3WHX - chains A and B; structure by X-ray diffraction, 1.70 A resolution.

Chain A:
Protein: mAb Fab H fragment
Source organism: Mus musculus
Notes: antibody fragment or engineered binder
Amino-acid sequence (218 residues; each row starts with the number of its first residue):
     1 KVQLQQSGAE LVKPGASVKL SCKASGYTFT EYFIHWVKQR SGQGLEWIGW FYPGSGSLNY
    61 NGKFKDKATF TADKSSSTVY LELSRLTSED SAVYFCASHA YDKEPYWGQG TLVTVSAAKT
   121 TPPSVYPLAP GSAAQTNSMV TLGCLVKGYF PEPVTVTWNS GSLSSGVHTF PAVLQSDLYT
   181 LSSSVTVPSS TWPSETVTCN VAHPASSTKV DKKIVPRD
Not modelled in the structure: 132-137, 218
Disulfide bonds: Cys22-Cys96, Cys144-Cys199
Small-molecule neighbours: Prostaglandin E1 (XPG; 7-[(1R,3R)-3-hydroxy-2-[(1E,3S)-3-hydroxyoct-1-en-1-yl]-5-oxocyclopentyl]heptanoic acid): Phe33, His35, Val37, Trp47, Trp50, Ala97, His99, Ala100, Tyr101, Asp102, Lys103, Pro105, Trp107

Chain B:
Protein: mAb Fab L fragment
Source organism: Mus musculus
Notes: antibody fragment or engineered binder
Amino-acid sequence (217 residues; numbered 1 to 217; the number before each row is that of its first residue):
     1 DVLMTQTPLS LPVSLGDQAS ISCRSSQSIV HSNGNTYLEW YLQKPGQSPK LLIYKVSNRF
    61 SGVPDRFSGS GSGTDFTLKI NRVEAEDLGI YYCLQGSHVP LTFGAGTTLE LKRADAAPTV
   121 SIFPPSSEQL TSGGASVVCF LNNFYPKDIN VKWKIDGSER QNGVLNSWTD QDSKDSTYSM
   181 SSTLTLTKDE YERHNSYTCE ATHKTSTSPI VKSFNRN
Not modelled in the structure: 217
Disulfide bonds: Cys23-Cys93, Cys139-Cys199
Small-molecule neighbours: Prostaglandin E1 (XPG; 7-[(1R,3R)-3-hydroxy-2-[(1E,3S)-3-hydroxyoct-1-en-1-yl]-5-oxocyclopentyl]heptanoic acid): His31, Tyr37, Glu39, Tyr41, Leu94, Gly96, Leu101, Phe103

Chain A / chain B interface:
Pairs across the interface (64):
  His35(A) - Leu101(B)
  Gln39(A) - Gln43(B)  hydrogen bond
  Gln39(A) - Tyr92(B)
  Gln43(A) - Tyr92(B)
  Gly44(A) - Tyr92(B)
  Leu45(A) - Pro49(B)  hydrophobic
  Leu45(A) - Tyr92(B)  hydrophobic
  Leu45(A) - Phe103(B)
  Trp47(A) - Pro100(B)  hydrophobic
  Trp47(A) - Leu101(B)
  Trp50(A) - Val99(B)
  Asn59(A) - Val99(B)
  Phe95(A) - Gln43(B)
  Phe95(A) - Ser48(B)
  Phe95(A) - Pro49(B)
  Tyr101(A) - Asn33(B)  hydrogen bond
  Asp102(A) - Asn35(B)  hydrogen bond
  Asp102(A) - Tyr37(B)  hydrogen bond
  Asp102(A) - Lys55(B)  salt bridge
  Glu104(A) - Tyr54(B)
  Glu104(A) - Phe60(B)
  Pro105(A) - Glu39(B)
  Pro105(A) - Tyr41(B)
  Pro105(A) - Leu51(B)
  Tyr106(A) - Phe60(B)  hydrophobic
  Trp107(A) - Tyr41(B)  hydrogen bond
  Trp107(A) - Pro49(B)  hydrophobic
  Gly108(A) - Ser48(B)
  Tyr126(A) - Ser126(B)
  Tyr126(A) - Glu128(B)
  Tyr126(A) - Gln129(B)
  Tyr126(A) - Ser132(B)
  Pro127(A) - Ser126(B)
  Pro127(A) - Glu128(B)
  Leu128(A) - Phe123(B)
  Leu128(A) - Phe140(B)  hydrophobic
  Ala129(A) - Phe123(B)
  Pro130(A) - Phe123(B)
  Thr141(A) - Ser121(B)
  Thr141(A) - Phe123(B)
  Leu145(A) - Ser136(B)
  Lys147(A) - Gln129(B)
  His168(A) - Asn142(B)
  His168(A) - Asn143(B)  hydrogen bond
  His168(A) - Asp172(B)
  His168(A) - Ser179(B)  hydrogen bond
  Phe170(A) - Phe140(B)  hydrophobic
  Phe170(A) - Asn142(B)
  Phe170(A) - Ser167(B)
  Phe170(A) - Thr169(B)
  Phe170(A) - Ser179(B)
  Phe170(A) - Met180(B)
  Phe170(A) - Ser181(B)
  Pro171(A) - Ser167(B)  hydrogen bond (backbone-side chain)
  Pro171(A) - Trp168(B)
  Val173(A) - Asn166(B)
  Gln175(A) - Leu165(B)
  Ser182(A) - Val138(B)
  Ser182(A) - Phe140(B)
  Ser182(A) - Ser181(B)
  Ser183(A) - Phe140(B)
  Ser184(A) - Phe140(B)
  Ser184(A) - Asn142(B)  hydrogen bond
  Lys212(A) - Glu128(B)
Other interface residues (no listed pair), chain A (40 interface residues in all): Val37, Glu46, Asn61, Gln109, Leu142, Gly143, Thr169
Other interface residues (no listed pair), chain B (41 interface residues in all): His31, Gln47, Pro124, Thr185

Summary:
The interface between chain A and chain B involves 40 residues on one side and 41 on the other, with 9
hydrogen bonds and 1 salt bridge. Polar contacts include Asp102(A)-Lys55(B), Gln39(A)-Gln43(B) and
Tyr101(A)-Asn33(B). Prostaglandin E1 is bound between chain A and chain B.
Chain A is mAb Fab H fragment and chain B is mAb Fab L fragment, both from Mus musculus; the structure,
Crystal structure of anti-prostaglandin E2 Fab fragment PGE1 complex, was determined by X-ray diffraction.
